PDB entry 6N7X | electron microscopy, 3.60 A resolution | chains K and R of the 16 polymer chains in the assembly

== Chain K ==
Name: Small nuclear ribonucleoprotein-associated protein B
Organism: Saccharomyces cerevisiae (strain ATCC 204508 / S288c)
Reference sequence: P40018 (RSMB_YEAST); numbering as in UniProt (aligned over 1-196)
Sequence (196 residues; numbered 1 to 196; the number before each row is that of its first residue):
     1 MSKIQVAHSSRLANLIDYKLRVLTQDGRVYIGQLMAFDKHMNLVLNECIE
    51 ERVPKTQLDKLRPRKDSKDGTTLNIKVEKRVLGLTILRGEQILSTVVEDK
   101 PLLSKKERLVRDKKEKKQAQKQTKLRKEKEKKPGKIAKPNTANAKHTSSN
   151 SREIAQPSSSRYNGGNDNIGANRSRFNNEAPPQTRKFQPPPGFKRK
Disordered / not traced: 1-2, 65-71, 134-196
Swiss-Prot annotation at these positions:
  - motif: Lys105 to Lys132 (Nuclear localization signal)

== Chain R ==
Molecule: U1 snRNA
Organism: Saccharomyces cerevisiae S288c
Sequence (568 nucleotides; numbered 1 to 568; the number before each row is that of its first residue):
     1 AUACUUACCUUAAGAUAUCAGAGGAGAUCAAGAAGUCCUACUGAUCAAAC
    51 AUGCGCUUCCAAUAGUAGAAGGACGUUAAGCAUUUAUCAUUGAACUAUAA
   101 UUGUUCAUUGAAGUCAUUGAUGCAAACUCCUUGGUCACACACACAUACGG
   151 CGCGGAAGGCGUGUUUGCUGACGUUUCCAUUCCCUUGUUUCAAUCAUUGG
   201 UUAAUCCCUUGAUUCCUUUGGGGAUUUUUGGGUUAAACUGAUUUUUGGGG
   251 CCCUUUGUUUCUUCUGCCUGGAGAAGUUUGACACCAAAUUCAAAUUGGUG
   301 UUAGGGGAGCUGGGGCCUUUCAAAAGAGAGCUUUGUAGAGGCAUUCUUUU
   351 UGACUACUUUUCUCUAGCGUGCCAUUUUAGUUUUUGACGGCAGAUUCGAA
   401 UGAACUUAAGUUUAUGAUGAAGGUAUGGCUGUUGAGAUUAUUUGGUCGGG
   451 AUUGUAGUUUGAAGAUGUGCUCUUUUGAGCAGUCUCAACUUUGCUCGUUC
   501 CCGUUAUGGGAAAAAUUUUGGAAGGUCUUGGUAGGAACGGGUGGAUCUUA
   551 UAAUUUUUGAUUUAUUUU
Disordered / not traced: 1-10, 26-32, 40, 98-102, 143-148, 176, 203-235, 290-293, 326-515, 566-568

== Chain K / chain R interface ==
Pairs across the interface (39; chain K residue first):
  Gln5(K) - A157(R)  phosphate contact
  Gln5(K) - G158(R)  hydrogen bond to the sugar
  Ala7(K) - G158(R)  phosphate contact
  Ala7(K) - G159(R)  phosphate contact
  His8(K) - G158(R)  phosphate contact
  His8(K) - G159(R)  hydrogen bond to the phosphate
  Gln25(K) - U561(R)  base contact
  Asp26(K) - U561(R)  base contact
  His40(K) - U556(R)  stacking on the base
  His40(K) - U557(R)  base contact
  Met41(K) - U557(R)  base contact
  Asn42(K) - U556(R)  base contact
  Thr56(K) - U121(R)  hydrogen bond to the phosphate
  Thr56(K) - G122(R)  sugar contact
  Gln57(K) - G122(R)  phosphate contact
  Gln57(K) - C123(R)  hydrogen bond to the phosphate
  Lys60(K) - C123(R)  salt bridge to the phosphate
  Asn74(K) - A124(R)  hydrogen bond to the phosphate
  Glu78(K) - U121(R)  phosphate contact
  Lys79(K) - A73(R)  phosphate contact
  Arg88(K) - U556(R)  hydrogen bond to the base
  Gly89(K) - U556(R)  hydrogen bond to the base
  Glu90(K) - U556(R)  hydrogen bond to the base
  Glu90(K) - U557(R)  phosphate contact
  Lys100(K) - A156(R)  sugar contact
  Ser104(K) - A157(R)  phosphate contact
  Lys105(K) - A157(R)  hydrogen bond to the phosphate
  Lys105(K) - G158(R)  salt bridge to the phosphate
  Lys106(K) - A156(R)  phosphate contact
  Lys116(K) - G170(R)  phosphate contact
  Lys116(K) - A171(R)  salt bridge to the phosphate
  Lys117(K) - U278(R)  hydrogen bond to the base
  Gln118(K) - U302(R)  base contact
  Gln120(K) - A171(R)  hydrogen bond to the phosphate
  Lys121(K) - G280(R)  hydrogen bond to the base
  Lys121(K) - U302(R)  hydrogen bond to the base
  Gln122(K) - U299(R)  phosphate contact
  Leu125(K) - G280(R)  phosphate contact
  Glu128(K) - U279(R)  hydrogen bond to the sugar
Also at the interface, not in a pair above, chain K (40 interface residues in all): Val6, Ser9, Tyr18, Lys39, Val81, Gln91, Arg108, Lys114, Lys124, Arg126, Lys129
Also at the interface, not in a pair above, chain R (23 interface residues in all): C74, C172, A281, G297

== Summary ==
40 residues of chain K and 23 residues of chain R are in contact; the contacts include 14 hydrogen bonds, 3
salt bridges and 1 aromatic stacking contact. Among the polar pairs are Arg88(K)-U556(R), Gly89(K)-U556(R) and
Glu90(K)-U556(R).
Chain K is Small nuclear ribonucleoprotein-associated protein B (Saccharomyces cerevisiae (strain ATCC 204508
/ S288c)) and chain R is U1 snRNA (Saccharomyces cerevisiae S288c); the structure, S. cerevisiae U1 snRNP, was
determined by electron microscopy.
